Entry 5V6C (X-ray diffraction, 2.20 A resolution); this record covers chain A.

== Chain A ==
Molecule: Hemolysin-related protein
Source organism: Vibrio cholerae serotype O1 (strain ATCC 39315 / El Tor Inaba N16961)
Notes: fragment: lectin domain
UniProtKB: Q9KTH2 (Q9KTH2_VIBCH); residue numbers follow UniProt; this construct covers 823-957
Chain sequence (138 residues; row label = number of the first residue in the row):
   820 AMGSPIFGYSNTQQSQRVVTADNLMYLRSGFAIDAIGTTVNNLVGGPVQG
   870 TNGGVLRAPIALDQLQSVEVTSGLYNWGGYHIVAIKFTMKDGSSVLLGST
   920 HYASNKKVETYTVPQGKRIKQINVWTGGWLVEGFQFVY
Not modelled in the structure: 869-871
Construct notes: expression tag (820-822)
From the paper describing this entry:
  - binding site for glycerol: Trp948
  - conformationally variable residues (order/disorder transition): Asn871
  - mutagenesis - D853A: abolished binding to mannotriose
  - mutagenesis - D853A: decreased binding to asialofetuin
  - mutagenesis - D853A: unchanged stability
  - mutagenesis - D853A: decreased binding to defibrinated rabbit whole blood

== In short ==
The paper reports a binding site for glycerol at Trp948; D853A abolishes binding to mannotriose.
Chain A is Hemolysin-related protein (Vibrio cholerae serotype O1 (strain ATCC 39315 / El Tor Inaba N16961));
the structure, Crystal Structure of the Second beta-Prism Domain of RbmC from V. cholerae, was determined by
X-ray diffraction, deposited together with 5V6K and 5V6F.
